8K9G - chains D and A of the 8 polymer chains in the assembly; structure by electron microscopy, 3.49 A resolution.

[Chain D]
Molecule: 45-nt DNA strand
Sequence (45 nucleotides; numbered 1 to 45; the number before each row is that of its first residue):
     1 AAACGACGGC CAGTGCCAAG CAAACTATAC AACCTACTAC CTCAT
Not modelled in the structure: 1-21

[Chain A]
Protein: Piwi domain-containing protein
Source organism: Thermoflavifilum thermophilum
Reference sequence: A0A1I7NFD7 (A0A1I7NFD7_9BACT); residue numbers follow UniProt; this construct covers 1-507
Amino-acid sequence (507 residues; numbered 1 to 507; the number before each row is that of its first residue):
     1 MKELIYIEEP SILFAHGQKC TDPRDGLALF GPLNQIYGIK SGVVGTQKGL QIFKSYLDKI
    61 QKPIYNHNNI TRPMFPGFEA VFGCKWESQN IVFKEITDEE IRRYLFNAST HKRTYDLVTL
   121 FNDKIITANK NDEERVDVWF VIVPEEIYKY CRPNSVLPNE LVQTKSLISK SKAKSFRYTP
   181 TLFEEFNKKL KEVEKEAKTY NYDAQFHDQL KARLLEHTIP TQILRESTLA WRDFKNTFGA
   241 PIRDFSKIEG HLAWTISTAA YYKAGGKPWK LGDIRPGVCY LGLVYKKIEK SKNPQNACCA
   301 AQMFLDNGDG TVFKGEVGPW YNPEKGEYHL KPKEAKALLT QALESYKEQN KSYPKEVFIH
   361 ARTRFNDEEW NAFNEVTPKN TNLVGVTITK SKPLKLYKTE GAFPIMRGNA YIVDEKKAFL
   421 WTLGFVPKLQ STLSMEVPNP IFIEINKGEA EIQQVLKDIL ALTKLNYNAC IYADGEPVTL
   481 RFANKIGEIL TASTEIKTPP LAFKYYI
Not modelled in the structure: 152-203

[Interface between chain D and chain A]
Pairs across the interface (10):
  DT38(D) / Arg-362(A)  phosphate contact
  DT38(D) / Thr-363(A)  phosphate contact
  DA39(D) / Lys-287(A)  sugar contact
  DA39(D) / Arg-362(A)  phosphate contact
  DA39(D) / Thr-363(A)  hydrogen bond to the phosphate
  DC40(D) / Lys-286(A)  phosphate contact
  DC40(D) / Lys-287(A)  sugar contact
  DC40(D) / Glu-289(A)  phosphate contact
  DC40(D) / Asn-484(A)  phosphate contact
  DC41(D) / Glu-289(A)  phosphate contact
Interface residues without a listed pair, chain D (5 interface residues in all): DT45
Interface residues without a listed pair, chain A (10 interface residues in all): Tyr-285, Arg-364, Ser-391, Met-435

[Summary]
5 residues of chain D and 10 residues of chain A are in contact, with 1 hydrogen bond. The hydrogen-bonded
pair is DA39(D)/Thr-363(A).
Chain D is a 45-nt DNA strand and chain A is Piwi domain-containing protein (Thermoflavifilum thermophilum);
the structure, Cryo-EM structure of Crt-SPARTA-gRNA-tDNA dimer (conformation-1), was determined by electron
microscopy (same publication as 8IT1, 8ISY, 8ISZ and 8IT0).
